Entry 2GLO (solution NMR); this record covers chains C and A of the 3 polymer chains in the assembly.

# Chain C
Molecule: 12-nt DNA strand
Sequence (12 nucleotides; numbered 13 to 24; the number before each row is that of its first residue):
    13 GTTGACGCCT CA

# Chain A
Molecule: brinker CG9653-PA
From: Drosophila melanogaster
Notes: fragment: Brinker DNA binding domain (residues 43-101)
UniProt: Q9XTN4 (Q9XTN4_DROME); numbering as in UniProt (aligned over 43-101)
Sequence (59 residues; row label = number of the first residue in the row):
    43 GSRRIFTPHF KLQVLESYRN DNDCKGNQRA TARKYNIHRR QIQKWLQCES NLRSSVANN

# Interface between chain C and chain A
Residue-residue contacts - 16 pairs, chain C then chain A:
  DT15(C) with Arg45(A), base contact
  DG16(C) with Arg45(A), base contact; Arg46(A), sugar contact; Phe48(A), sugar contact; Lys53(A), phosphate contact; Gln83(A), sugar contact; Trp87(A), phosphate contact
  DA17(C) with Gly43(A), sugar contact; Ser44(A), sugar contact; Phe48(A), phosphate contact; His80(A), phosphate contact; Gln83(A), phosphate contact; Lys86(A), base contact
  DC18(C) with His80(A), phosphate contact; Arg82(A), base contact
  DG19(C) with Arg82(A), base contact

# Summary
5 residues of chain C face 11 of chain A across their interface.
Chain C is a 12-nt DNA strand and chain A is brinker CG9653-PA (Drosophila melanogaster); the structure,
Solution structure of the Brinker DNA binding domain in complex with the omb enhancer, was determined by
solution NMR.
